PDB entry 3OEM | X-ray diffraction, 1.90 A resolution | chain A

[Chain A]
Molecule: Glutamate [NMDA] receptor subunit epsilon-4
Source organism: Rattus norvegicus
UniProtKB: Q62645 (NMDE4_RAT); the construct has insertions or renumbered stretches relative to UniProt, so the offset changes along the chain: 2-142 = UniProt 424-564; 145-286 = UniProt 686-827
Amino-acid sequence (286 residues; numbered 1 to 286; the number before each row is that of its first residue):
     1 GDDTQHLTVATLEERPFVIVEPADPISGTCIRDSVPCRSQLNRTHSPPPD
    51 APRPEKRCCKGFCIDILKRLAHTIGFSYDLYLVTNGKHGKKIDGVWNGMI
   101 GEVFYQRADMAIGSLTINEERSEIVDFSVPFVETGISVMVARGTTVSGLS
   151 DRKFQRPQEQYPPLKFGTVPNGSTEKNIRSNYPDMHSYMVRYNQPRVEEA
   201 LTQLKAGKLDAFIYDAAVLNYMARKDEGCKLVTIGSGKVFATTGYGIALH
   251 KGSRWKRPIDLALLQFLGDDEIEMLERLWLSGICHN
Not modelled in the structure: 1-4, 43-55, 286
Differences from the reference sequence: expression tag (1); linker (143-144)
Swiss-Prot annotation at these positions:
  - binding site (L-glutamate): Ser114, Thr116, Arg121, Ser173, Thr174, Asp215
  - glycosylation (N-linked (GlcNAc...) asparagine): Asn42, Asn171
Disulfides: Cys30-Cys58, Cys37-Cys59, Cys229-Cys284
Residues lining bound ligands: N-methyl-D-aspartic acid (OEM): Glu14, His88, Ser114, Leu115, Thr116, Arg121, Val169, Gly172, Ser173, Thr174, Tyr214, Asp215, Tyr245
From the paper describing this entry:
  - contacts within the chain: Tyr182-Val239 (hydrophobic contact), Tyr182-Phe240 (hydrophobic contact)
  - binding site for N-methyl-D-aspartic acid: Ser114, Thr116, Arg121, Ser173, Thr174, Tyr214
  - specificity-determining residues: Tyr214, Asp215, Val218
  - conformationally variable residues (loop rearrangement): Ile234 to Ala241

[In short]
Chain A binds N-methyl-D-aspartic acid. From UniProt: 6 L-glutamate-binding residues. The paper reports a
binding site for N-methyl-D-aspartic acid at Ser114, Thr116 and Arg121 among others; specificity determinants
Tyr214, Asp215 and Val218.
Chain A is Glutamate [NMDA] receptor subunit epsilon-4 (Rattus norvegicus); the structure, Crystal structure
of GluN2D ligand-binding core in complex with N-methyl-D-aspartate, was determined by X-ray diffraction
together with 3OEK, 3OEL and 3OEN from the same study.
